Entry 8HL8 (X-ray diffraction, 2.50 A resolution); this record covers chain A.

# Chain A
Molecule: Transglycosylse
From: Marinactinospora thermotolerans
Reference sequence: G8HX37 (G8HX37_9ACTN); residue numbers follow UniProt; this construct covers 1-376
Sequence (377 residues; numbered 0 to 376; the number before each row is that of its first residue; numbering starts at 0):
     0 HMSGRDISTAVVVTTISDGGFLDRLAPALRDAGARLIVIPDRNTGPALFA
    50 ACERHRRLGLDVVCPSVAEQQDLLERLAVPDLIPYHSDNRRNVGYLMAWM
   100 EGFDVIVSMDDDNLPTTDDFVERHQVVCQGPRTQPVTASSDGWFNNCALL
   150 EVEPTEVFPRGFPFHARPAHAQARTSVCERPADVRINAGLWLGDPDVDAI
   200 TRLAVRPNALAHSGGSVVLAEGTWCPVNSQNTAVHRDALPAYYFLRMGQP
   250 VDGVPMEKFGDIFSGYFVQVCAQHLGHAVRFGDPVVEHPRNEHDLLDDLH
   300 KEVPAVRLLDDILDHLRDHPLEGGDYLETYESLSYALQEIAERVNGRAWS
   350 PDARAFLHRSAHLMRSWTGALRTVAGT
Not modelled in the structure: 0-3, 375-376
Sequence notes: expression tag (0); engineered mutation Lys257 (Arg in G8HX37)
Ion coordination: Mn2+: Asp111, His287
Reported in the primary citation:
  - mutagenesis - R257K: abolished binding to GDP-D-Glcp
  - specificity-determining residues: Thr13, Ser86
  - mutagenesis - D87N, D87S, D109N, R159K, D195N, Q229A, D260N: abolished catalytic activity
  - mutagenesis - D87N, D87S, D109N, Q229A: unchanged stability
  - mutagenesis - L295D/L298D/V302D: abolished binding to Transglycosylse (chain A)
  - mutagenesis - L295D/L298D/V302D: decreased catalytic activity on GDP-L-Fucp
  - catalytic residues: Asp87, Arg159, Asp195, Asp260 (proposed by the authors, not directly observed)
  - mutagenesis - S228A: decreased catalytic activity
  - interface hot spots (mutagenesis) - E341K: decreased binding to chain B

# In short
Asp111 and His287 form the Mn2+ site. The paper reports catalytic residues Asp87, Arg159 and Asp195 among
others; D87N, D87S and D109N, among others, abolish catalytic activity; 11 substitutions were tested in all.
Chain A is Transglycosylse (Marinactinospora thermotolerans); the structure, Crystal structrue of MtdL R257K
mutant, was determined by X-ray diffraction together with 7XPR, 7XPS, 7XPT, 7XPU and 7XPV from the same study.
